PDB entry 1OED | electron microscopy, 4.00 A resolution | chains B and C of the 5 polymer chains in the assembly

Chain B:
Molecule: Acetylcholine receptor beta subunit
From: Torpedo marmorata
Notes: fragment: membrane-spanning domain, residues 241-490
Reference sequence: Q6S3I0 (Q6S3I0_TORMA); residues 217-466 here correspond to UniProt positions 241-490 (UniProt number = residue number + 24)
Amino-acid sequence (250 residues; row label = number of the first residue in the row):
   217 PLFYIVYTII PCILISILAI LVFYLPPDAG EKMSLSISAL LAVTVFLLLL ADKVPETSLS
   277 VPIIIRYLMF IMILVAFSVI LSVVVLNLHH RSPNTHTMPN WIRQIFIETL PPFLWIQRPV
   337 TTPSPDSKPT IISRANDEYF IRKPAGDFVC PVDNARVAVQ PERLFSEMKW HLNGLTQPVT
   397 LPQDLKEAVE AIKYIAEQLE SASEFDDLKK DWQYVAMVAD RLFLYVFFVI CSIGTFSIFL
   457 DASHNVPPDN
Disordered / not traced: 309-431
Construct notes: variant I226 (Val250 in Q6S3I0), V259 (Leu283 in Q6S3I0), R282 (Ser306 in Q6S3I0), V442 (Ile466 in Q6S3I0), F444 (Ile468 in Q6S3I0), V445 (Thr469 in Q6S3I0), I446 (Met470 in Q6S3I0)

Chain C:
Molecule: Acetylcholine receptor delta subunit
From: Torpedo marmorata
Notes: fragment: membrane-spanning domain, residues 246-505
Reference sequence: Q6S3H8 (Q6S3H8_TORMA); residues 225-484 here correspond to UniProt positions 246-505 (UniProt number = residue number + 21)
Amino-acid sequence (260 residues; numbered 225 to 484; the number before each row is that of its first residue):
   225 PLFYVINFIT PCVLISFLAS LAFYLPAESG EKMSTAISVL LAQAVFLLLT SQRLPETALA
   285 VPLIGKYLMF IMSLVTGVIV NCGIVLNFHF RTPSTHVLST RVKQIFLEKL PRILHMSRAD
   345 ESEQPDWQND LKLRRSSSVG YISKAQEYFN IKSRSELMFE KQSERHGLVP RVTPRIGFGN
   405 NNENIAASDQ LHDEIKSGID STNYIVKQIK EKNAYDEEVG NWNLVGQTID RLSMFIITPV
   465 MVLGTIFIFV MGNFNHPPAK
Disordered / not traced: 317-449
Construct notes: variant S244 (Ala265 in Q6S3H8), S262 (Cys283 in Q6S3H8), I303 (Val324 in Q6S3H8), A343 (Val364 in Q6S3H8), S346 (Ile367 in Q6S3H8), H480 (Arg501 in Q6S3H8)

How chain B and chain C interact:
Pairs across the interface - 15 pairs, chain B then chain C:
  Y220(B) - L283(C)
  L230(B) - I303(C)  hydrophobic
  L237(B) - G307(C)
  L237(B) - L310(C)  hydrophobic
  L241(B) - L310(C)  hydrophobic
  D244(B) - F314(C)
  D244(B) - R315(C)  salt bridge
  L251(B) - I261(C)  hydrophobic
  S254(B) - I261(C)
  S254(B) - L265(C)
  A258(B) - L265(C)  hydrophobic
  F262(B) - L265(C)
  F262(B) - A268(C)  hydrophobic
  F262(B) - V269(C)  hydrophobic
  F262(B) - L272(C)  hydrophobic
Other interface residues (no listed pair), chain B (15 interface residues in all): F219, Y223, Y240, A245, A255, L265
Other interface residues (no listed pair), chain C (17 interface residues in all): M257, L273, L287, M296, V304, N311

Overview:
The interface between chain B and chain C involves 15 residues on one side and 17 on the other, with 1 salt
bridge. The salt-bridged pair is D244(B)-R315(C).
Chain B is Acetylcholine receptor beta subunit and chain C is Acetylcholine receptor delta subunit, both from
Torpedo marmorata; the structure, Structure of acetylcholine receptor pore from electron images, was
determined by electron microscopy.
